PDB entry 8Z1X | electron microscopy, 3.20 A resolution | chains B and D of the 4 polymer chains in the assembly

== Chain B ==
Protein: Dipeptide transport system permease protein DppC
Source organism: Escherichia coli K-12
UniProt: P0AEG1 (DPPC_ECOLI); residue numbers follow UniProt; this construct covers 1-300
Chain sequence (300 residues; numbered 1 to 300; the number before each row is that of its first residue):
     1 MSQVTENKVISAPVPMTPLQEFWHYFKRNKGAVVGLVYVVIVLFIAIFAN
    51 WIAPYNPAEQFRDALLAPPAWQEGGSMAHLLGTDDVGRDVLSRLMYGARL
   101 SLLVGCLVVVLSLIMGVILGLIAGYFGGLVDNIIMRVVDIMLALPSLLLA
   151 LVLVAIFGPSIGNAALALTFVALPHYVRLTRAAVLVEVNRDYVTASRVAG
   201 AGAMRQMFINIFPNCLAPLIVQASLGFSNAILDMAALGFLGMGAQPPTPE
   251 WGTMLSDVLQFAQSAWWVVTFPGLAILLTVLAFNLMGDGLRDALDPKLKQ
Unresolved in the structure: 1-15, 297-300

== Chain D ==
Protein: Dipeptide transport ATP-binding protein DppF
Source organism: Escherichia coli K-12
Notes: EC 7.4.2.9
UniProt: P37313 (DPPF_ECOLI); residue numbers follow UniProt; this construct covers 1-334
Chain sequence (334 residues; each row starts with the number of its first residue):
     1 MSTQEATLQQPLLQAIDLKKHYPVKKGMFAPERLVKALDGVSFNLERGKT
    51 LAVVGESGCGKSTLGRLLTMIEMPTGGELYYQGQDLLKHDPQAQKLRRQK
   101 IQIVFQNPYGSLNPRKKVGQILEEPLLINTSLSKEQRREKALSMMAKVGL
   151 KTEHYDRYPHMFSGGQRQRIAIARGLMLDPDVVIADQPVSALDVSVRAQV
   201 LNLMMDLQQELGLSYVFISHDLSVVEHIADEVMVMYLGRCVEKGTKDQIF
   251 NNPRHPYTQALLSATPRLNPDDRRERIKLSGELPSPLNPPPGCAFNARCR
   301 RRFGPCTQLQPQLKDYGGQLVACFAVDQDENPQR
Unresolved in the structure: 1-9
Sequence notes: conflict Gln187 (Glu in P37313)
Swiss-Prot annotation at these positions:
  - binding site (ATP): Gly55 to Ser62
Ion coordination: 4Fe-4S cluster Fe: Cys293, Cys299, Cys306, Cys323
Ligand contacts:
  - AMP-PNP (ANP; phosphoaminophosphonic acid-adenylate ester): Tyr22, Val35, Ala37, Glu56, Ser57, Gly58, Cys59, Gly60, Lys61, Ser62, Thr63, Arg66, Pro286, Leu287
  - 4Fe-4S cluster (SF4): His255, Pro256, Cys293, Phe295, Asn296, Cys299, Arg301, Arg302, Cys306, Pro311, Cys323, Phe324, Ala325

== Chain B / chain D interface ==
Pairs across the interface (29; chain B residue first):
  Met16(B) with Met161(D)
  Asp191(B) with Gly110(D); Ser111(D)
  Tyr192(B) with Gly110(D), hydrogen bond (backbone-backbone); Ser111(D); Leu112(D); Asn113(D)
  Thr194(B) with Ile71(D)
  Ala195(B) with Phe105(D), hydrophobic; Arg174(D)
  Ser196(B) with Glu124(D), hydrogen bond
  Arg197(B) with Ile71(D), hydrogen bond (side chain-backbone); Arg98(D)
  Val198(B) with Ile71(D), hydrophobic; Arg98(D), hydrogen bond (backbone-side chain)
  Ala199(B) with Arg98(D); Ile128(D); Asn129(D), hydrogen bond (backbone-side chain)
  Gly200(B) with Arg98(D); Ile128(D)
  Ala201(B) with Ile128(D)
  Ile209(B) with Lys116(D), hydrogen bond (backbone-side chain)
  Asn210(B) with Asn113(D), hydrogen bond (backbone-side chain); Lys116(D); Glu124(D), hydrogen bond
  Pro213(B) with Arg115(D)
  Asn214(B) with Asn113(D), hydrogen bond; Pro114(D); Arg115(D)
Other interface residues (no listed pair), chain B (18 interface residues in all): Pro18, Arg190, Arg205
Other interface residues (no listed pair), chain D (22 interface residues in all): Thr69, Met70, Gln102, Asn107, Tyr109, Leu127, Tyr158

== Summary ==
18 residues of chain B and 22 residues of chain D are in contact; the contacts include 9 hydrogen bonds. Among
the polar pairs are Ser196(B)-Glu124(D), Arg197(B)-Ile71(D) and Val198(B)-Arg98(D). Chain D binds AMP-PNP and
4Fe-4S cluster. From UniProt: 8 ATP-binding residues on chain D.
Chain B is Dipeptide transport system permease protein DppC and chain D is Dipeptide transport ATP-binding
protein DppF, both from Escherichia coli K-12; the structure, Cryo-EM structure of Escherichia coli DppBCDF
complex bound to AMPPNP, was determined by electron microscopy, deposited together with 8Z1V, 8Z1W and 8Z1Y.
